Entry 1X7R (X-ray diffraction, 2.00 A resolution); this record covers chains A and B.

# Chain A
Protein: Estrogen receptor 1 (alpha)
Source organism: Homo sapiens
UniProt: P03372 (ESR1_HUMAN); residue numbers follow UniProt; this construct covers 305-549
Amino-acid sequence (245 residues; numbered 305 to 549; the number before each row is that of its first residue):
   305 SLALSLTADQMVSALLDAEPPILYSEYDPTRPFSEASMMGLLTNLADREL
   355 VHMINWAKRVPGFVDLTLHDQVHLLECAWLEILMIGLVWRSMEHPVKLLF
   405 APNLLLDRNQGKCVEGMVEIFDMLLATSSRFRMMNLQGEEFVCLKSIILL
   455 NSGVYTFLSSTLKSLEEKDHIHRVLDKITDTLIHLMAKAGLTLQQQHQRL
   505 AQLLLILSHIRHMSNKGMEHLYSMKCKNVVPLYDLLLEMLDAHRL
Not modelled in the structure: 305, 331-337, 548-549
Ligand contacts: genistein (GEN): Met-343, Leu-346, Thr-347, Leu-349, Ala-350, Glu-353, Leu-387, Met-388, Leu-391, Arg-394, Phe-404, Met-421, Ile-424, Gly-521, His-524, Leu-525, Met-528

# Chain B
Protein: steroid receptor coactivator-3
Amino-acid sequence (13 residues; row label = number of the first residue in the row):
   686 KHKILHRLLQDSS
Not modelled in the structure: 686, 696-698

# How chain A and chain B interact
Residue-residue contacts - 19 pairs, chain A then chain B:
  Ile-358(A) / Leu-690(B)  hydrophobic
  Ile-358(A) / Leu-693(B)  hydrophobic
  Ile-358(A) / Leu-694(B)  hydrophobic
  Lys-362(A) / Leu-693(B)  hydrogen bond (side chain-backbone)
  Lys-362(A) / Leu-694(B)
  Leu-372(A) / His-691(B)
  Leu-372(A) / Leu-694(B)  hydrophobic
  Leu-372(A) / Gln-695(B)
  Gln-375(A) / Leu-694(B)
  Val-376(A) / Leu-690(B)  hydrophobic
  Val-376(A) / Leu-694(B)  hydrophobic
  Leu-379(A) / Leu-694(B)  hydrophobic
  Glu-380(A) / Leu-690(B)
  Asp-538(A) / Ile-689(B)
  Leu-539(A) / Ile-689(B)  hydrophobic
  Glu-542(A) / His-687(B)  hydrogen bond (side chain-backbone)
  Glu-542(A) / Lys-688(B)  hydrogen bond (side chain-backbone)
  Glu-542(A) / Ile-689(B)  hydrogen bond (side chain-backbone)
  Glu-542(A) / Leu-690(B)  hydrogen bond (side chain-backbone)
Also at the interface, not in a pair above, chain A (13 interface residues in all): Val-355, Phe-367, Met-543

# Summary
13 residues of chain A face 8 of chain B across their interface; the contacts include 5 hydrogen bonds. Among
the polar pairs are Lys-362(A)/Leu-693(B), Glu-542(A)/His-687(B) and Glu-542(A)/Lys-688(B). Chain A binds
genistein.
Chain A is Estrogen receptor 1 (alpha) (Homo sapiens) and chain B is steroid receptor coactivator-3; the
structure, Crystal structure of estrogen receptor alpha complexed with genistein, was determined by X-ray
diffraction together with 1X7J from the same study.
